PDB entry 5WKZ | X-ray diffraction, 1.85 A resolution | chains H and L

# Chain H
Protein: Immunoglobulin heavy variable 1-69D, IgG H chain
From: Homo sapiens
UniProt: chimeric construct of A0A0B4J2H0, S6BAM6: residues 1-98 from A0A0B4J2H0 (HV69D_HUMAN) positions 20-117 (UniProt number = residue number + 19); residues 114-224 from S6BAM6 positions 137-247 (UniProt number = residue number + 23)
Amino-acid sequence (250 residues; each row starts with the number of its first residue):
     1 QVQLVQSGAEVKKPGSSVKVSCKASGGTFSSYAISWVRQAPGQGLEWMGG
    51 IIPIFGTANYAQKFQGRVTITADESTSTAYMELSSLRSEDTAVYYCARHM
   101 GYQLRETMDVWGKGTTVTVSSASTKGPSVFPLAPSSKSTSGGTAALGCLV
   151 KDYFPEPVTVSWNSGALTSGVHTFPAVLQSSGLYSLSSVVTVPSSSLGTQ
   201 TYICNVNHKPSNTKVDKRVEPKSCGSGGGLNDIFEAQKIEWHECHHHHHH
Unresolved in the structure: 222-250
Disulfides: Cys22-Cys96, Cys148-Cys204
Construct notes: linker (99-113); expression tag (225-250)
UniProt features mapped onto this chain:
  - region: Gln1 to Ser25 (Framework-1), Gly26 to Ala33 (Complementarity-determining-1), Ile34 to Gly50 (Framework-2), Ile51 to Ala58 (Complementarity-determining-2), Asn59 to Cys96 (Framework-3), Ala97, Arg98 (Complementarity-determining-3)
  - modified residue: Gln1 (Pyrrolidone carboxylic acid)

# Chain L
Protein: Lambda-chain (AA -20 to 215)
From: Homo sapiens
UniProt: A2NUT2 (A2NUT2_HUMAN); the construct has insertions or renumbered stretches relative to UniProt, so the offset changes along the chain: -1 to 96 = UniProt 20-117; 98-215 = UniProt 118-235
Amino-acid sequence (217 residues; numbered -1 to 215; the number before each row is that of its first residue; numbers below 1 keep their minus sign (Gln-1 is residue -1)):
    -1 QSVLTQPPSVSAAPGQKVTISCSGSSSNIGNNYVSWYQQLPGTAPKLLIY
    49 DNNKRPSGIPDRFSGSKSGTSATLGITGLQTGDEADYYCGTWDSSLSAYV
    99 VFGGGTKLTVLGQPKAAPSVTLFPPSSEELQANKATLVCLISDFYPGAVT
   149 VAWKADSSPVKAGVETTTPSKQSNNKYAASSYLSLTPEQWKSHRSYSCQV
   199 THEGSTVEKTVAPTECS
Unresolved in the structure: -1 to 0, 213-215
Disulfides: Cys20-Cys87, Cys137-Cys196
Construct notes: insertion (97); conflict Val98 (Gly118 in A2NUT2)

# Chain H / chain L interface
Residue-residue contacts (65):
  Val37(H) - Phe100(L)  hydrophobic
  Gln39(H) - Gln37(L)  hydrogen bond
  Gln39(H) - Tyr86(L)  hydrogen bond
  Gln43(H) - Tyr86(L)
  Gly44(H) - Tyr86(L)
  Leu45(H) - Pro43(L)  hydrophobic
  Leu45(H) - Tyr86(L)
  Leu45(H) - Phe100(L)
  Trp47(H) - Tyr97(L)  hydrophobic
  Trp47(H) - Val98(L)
  Gln62(H) - Ser95(L)  hydrogen bond
  Tyr95(H) - Gln37(L)  hydrogen bond
  Tyr95(H) - Thr41(L)
  Tyr95(H) - Ala42(L)  hydrophobic
  Tyr95(H) - Pro43(L)
  Met100(H) - Tyr48(L)  hydrophobic
  Leu104(H) - Trp90(L)  hydrophobic
  Leu104(H) - Val98(L)
  Arg105(H) - Trp90(L)
  Thr107(H) - Ser33(L)  hydrogen bond
  Thr107(H) - Tyr35(L)  hydrogen bond
  Thr107(H) - Leu45(L)
  Thr107(H) - Tyr48(L)
  Met108(H) - Tyr35(L)  hydrogen bond (backbone-side chain)
  Met108(H) - Leu45(L)
  Met108(H) - Val98(L)  hydrophobic
  Met108(H) - Phe100(L)  hydrophobic
  Asp109(H) - Leu45(L)
  Trp111(H) - Tyr35(L)
  Trp111(H) - Pro43(L)
  Gly112(H) - Ala42(L)
  Phe130(H) - Ser124(L)
  Phe130(H) - Glu126(L)
  Phe130(H) - Glu127(L)
  Pro131(H) - Ser124(L)
  Pro131(H) - Glu126(L)
  Leu132(H) - Phe121(L)
  Ala133(H) - Phe121(L)
  Lys137(H) - Thr208(L)
  Ala145(H) - Phe121(L)
  Leu149(H) - Tyr180(L)  hydrophobic
  Lys151(H) - Glu127(L)
  Lys151(H) - Thr134(L)
  His172(H) - Gln170(L)  hydrogen bond
  His172(H) - Ala176(L)
  Phe174(H) - Leu138(L)  hydrophobic
  Phe174(H) - Ile139(L)
  Phe174(H) - Ala176(L)  hydrophobic
  Phe174(H) - Ala177(L)
  Phe174(H) - Ser178(L)
  Pro175(H) - Thr165(L)
  Pro175(H) - Ser168(L)
  Pro175(H) - Ser178(L)
  Ala176(H) - Thr165(L)
  Val177(H) - Glu163(L)
  Val177(H) - Thr164(L)
  Val177(H) - Thr165(L)
  Val177(H) - Tyr180(L)  hydrophobic
  Leu178(H) - Glu163(L)
  Leu186(H) - Tyr180(L)
  Ser187(H) - Val136(L)
  Ser187(H) - Tyr180(L)  hydrogen bond
  Val189(H) - Phe121(L)  hydrophobic
  Val189(H) - Leu138(L)  hydrophobic
  Lys217(H) - Glu126(L)  salt bridge
Interface residues without a listed pair, chain H (45 interface residues in all): Glu46, Tyr60, His99, Lys113, Val129, Ser138, Leu146, Asp152, Gln179, Ser180, Ser185
Interface residues without a listed pair, chain L (38 interface residues in all): Ala96, Gly102, Thr119, Ala130, Lys132, Ser140

# Summary
Chain H and chain L form an interface of 45 and 38 residues respectively; the contacts include 9 hydrogen
bonds and 1 salt bridge. Polar contacts include Lys217(H)-Glu126(L), Gln39(H)-Gln37(L) and Gln39(H)-Tyr86(L).
Chain H is Immunoglobulin heavy variable 1-69D, IgG H chain and chain L is Lambda-chain (AA -20 to 215), both
from Homo sapiens; the structure, VH1-69 germline antibody predicted from CR6261, was determined by X-ray
diffraction.
